PDB entry 3D40 | X-ray diffraction, 1.53 A resolution | chain A

Chain A:
Protein: FomA protein
From: Streptomyces wedmorensis
UniProtKB: Q56187 (Q56187_STRWE); numbering as in UniProt (aligned over 1-266)
Chain sequence (286 residues; numbered -19 to 266; the number before each row is that of its first residue; numbers below 1 keep their minus sign (Met-19 is residue -19)):
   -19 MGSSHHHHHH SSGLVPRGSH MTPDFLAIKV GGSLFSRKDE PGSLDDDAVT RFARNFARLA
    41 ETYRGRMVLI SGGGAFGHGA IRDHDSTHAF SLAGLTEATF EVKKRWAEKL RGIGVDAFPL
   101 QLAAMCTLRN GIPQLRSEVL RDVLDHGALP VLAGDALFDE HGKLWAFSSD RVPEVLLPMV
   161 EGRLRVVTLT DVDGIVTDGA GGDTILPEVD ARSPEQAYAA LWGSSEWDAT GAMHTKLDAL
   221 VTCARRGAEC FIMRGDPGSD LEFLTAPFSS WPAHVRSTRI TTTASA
Unresolved in the structure: -19 to -9, 57-68, 179-181, 207-210, 263-266
Sequence notes: expression tag (-19 to 0)
Residues lining bound ligands: diphosphate (DPO): Lys9, Val10, Gly11, Gly12, Ser13, Gly52, Gly53, Ser149, Asp150, Thr170, Ala212, Lys216
Reported in the primary citation:
  - binding site for diphosphate: Lys9, Gly12, Gly53, Ser148
  - contacts within the chain: Lys9-Asp150 (hydrogen bond), Asp150-Lys216 (hydrogen bond)
  - catalytic residues: Lys9, Lys18, His58, Ser148, Ser149, Asp150, Thr210, Lys216 (proposed by the authors, not directly observed)

Summary:
Ligands of chain A: diphosphate. The paper reports catalytic residues Lys9, Lys18 and His58 among others; a
binding site for diphosphate at Lys9, Gly12 and Gly53 among others.
Chain A is FomA protein (Streptomyces wedmorensis); the structure, Crystal structure of fosfomycin resistance
kinase FomA from Streptomyces wedmorensis complexed with diphosphate, was determined by X-ray diffraction
together with 3D41 from the same study.
